Entry 6S91 (electron microscopy, 2.68 A resolution); this record covers chains K and U of the 35 polymer chains in the assembly.

== Chain K ==
Molecule: CRISPR-associated protein, Cmr2 family
From: Sulfolobus islandicus (strain REY15A)
UniProtKB: F0NDX2 (F0NDX2_SULIR); numbering as in UniProt (aligned over 1-1037)
Amino-acid sequence (1037 residues; each row starts with the number of its first residue):
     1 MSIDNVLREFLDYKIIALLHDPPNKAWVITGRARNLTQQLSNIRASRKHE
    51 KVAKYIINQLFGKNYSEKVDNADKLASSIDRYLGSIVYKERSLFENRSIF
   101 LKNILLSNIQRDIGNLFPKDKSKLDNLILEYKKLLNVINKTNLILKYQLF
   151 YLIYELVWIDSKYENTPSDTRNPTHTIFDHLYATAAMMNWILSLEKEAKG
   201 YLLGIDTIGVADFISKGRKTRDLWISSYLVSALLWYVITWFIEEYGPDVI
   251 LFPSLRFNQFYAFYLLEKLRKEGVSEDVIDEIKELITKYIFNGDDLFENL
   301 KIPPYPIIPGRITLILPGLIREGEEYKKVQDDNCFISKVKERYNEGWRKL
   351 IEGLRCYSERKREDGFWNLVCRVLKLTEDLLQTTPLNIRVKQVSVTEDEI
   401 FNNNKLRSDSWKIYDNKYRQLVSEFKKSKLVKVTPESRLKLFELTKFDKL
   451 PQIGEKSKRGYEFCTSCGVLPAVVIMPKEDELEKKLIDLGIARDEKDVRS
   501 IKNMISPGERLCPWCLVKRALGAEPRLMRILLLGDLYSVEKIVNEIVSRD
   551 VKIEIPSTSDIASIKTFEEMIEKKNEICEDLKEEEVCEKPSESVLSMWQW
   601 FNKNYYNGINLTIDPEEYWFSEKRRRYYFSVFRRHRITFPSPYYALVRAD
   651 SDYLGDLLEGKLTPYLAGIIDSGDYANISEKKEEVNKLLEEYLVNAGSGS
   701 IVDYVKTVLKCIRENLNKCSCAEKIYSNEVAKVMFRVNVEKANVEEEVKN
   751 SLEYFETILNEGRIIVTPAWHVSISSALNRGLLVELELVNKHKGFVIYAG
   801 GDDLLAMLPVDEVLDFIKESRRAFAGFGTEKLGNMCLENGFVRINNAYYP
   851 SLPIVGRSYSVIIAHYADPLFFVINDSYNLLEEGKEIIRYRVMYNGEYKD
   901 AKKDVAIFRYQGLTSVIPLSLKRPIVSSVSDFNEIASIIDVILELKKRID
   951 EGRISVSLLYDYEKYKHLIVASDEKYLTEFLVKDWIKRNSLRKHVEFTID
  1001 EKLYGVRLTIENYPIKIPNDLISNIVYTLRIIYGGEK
Not modelled in the structure: 1-8, 42-46, 1037
Disulfides: Cys578-Cys587, Cys711-Cys721
Bound ions: Mn2+ site 1: Asp206, Thr207 (together with AMP-PNP); Zn2+: Cys464, Cys512, Cys515; Mn2+ site 2: Ser651 (together with AMP-PNP); Mn2+ site 3: Glu882 (together with AMP-PNP)
Ligand contacts:
  - AMP-PNP, molecule 1: Asp206, Thr207, Ile208, Gly209, Val210, Ala211, Ile214, Ser227, Val230, Ser231, Pro306, Ile308, Pro309, Gly310, Arg389, Lys429, Lys432, Tyr798, Asp803, Tyr878
  - AMP-PNP, molecule 2: Phe252, Arg311, Tyr418, Lys429, Asp650, Ser651, Asp652, Tyr653, Leu654, Gly655, Asp656, Leu658, Asp802, Asp803, Glu882, Lys885, Glu886, Lys903

== Chain U ==
Molecule: Cognate target RNA
Sequence (46 nucleotides; each row starts with the number of its first residue):
     1 UGUUAAGUCUGGUUUCCCUCCAGGGUAUCUAAGCUUUGAAAAAAAA
Not modelled in the structure: 1, 34-35, 40-46

== Chain K / chain U interface ==
Residue-residue contacts (31; chain K residue first):
  Phe620(K) with A39(U), phosphate contact
  Arg625(K) with A39(U), hydrogen bond to the phosphate
  Arg626(K) with A39(U), hydrogen bond to the phosphate
  Phe639(K) with G38(U), phosphate contact; A39(U), phosphate contact
  Pro640(K) with G38(U), sugar contact; A39(U), phosphate contact
  Ser641(K) with G38(U), phosphate contact
  Gly952(K) with G33(U), phosphate contact
  Arg953(K) with G33(U), phosphate contact
  Ile954(K) with G33(U), sugar contact
  Ser955(K) with G33(U), sugar contact
  Tyr960(K) with U36(U), hydrogen bond to the phosphate
  Asp984(K) with A31(U), phosphate contact
  Lys987(K) with A31(U), phosphate contact; A32(U), phosphate contact
  Arg988(K) with U30(U), sugar contact; A31(U), salt bridge to the phosphate; A32(U), phosphate contact
  Ser990(K) with A32(U), phosphate contact; G33(U), hydrogen bond to the phosphate
  Leu991(K) with G33(U), phosphate contact
  Arg992(K) with A32(U), sugar contact; G33(U), hydrogen bond to the phosphate
  Lys993(K) with A32(U), hydrogen bond to the phosphate; G33(U), salt bridge to the phosphate
  Tyr1033(K) with U36(U), sugar contact; U37(U), phosphate contact
  Gly1034(K) with U37(U), phosphate contact
  Glu1036(K) with U37(U), phosphate contact; G38(U), phosphate contact
Interface residues without a listed pair, chain K (27 interface residues in all): Phe629, Pro642, Leu959, Ile986, Asn989, Arg1030

== Summary ==
The interface between chain K and chain U involves 27 residues on one side and 8 on the other; the contacts
include 6 hydrogen bonds and 2 salt bridges. Polar pairs include Arg625(K)-A39(U), Arg626(K)-A39(U) and
Tyr960(K)-U36(U). Ligands of chain K: AMP-PNP.
Here chain K is CRISPR-associated protein, Cmr2 family (Sulfolobus islandicus (strain REY15A)) and chain U is
Cognate target RNA. Entry 6S91 (Cryo-EM structure of the Type III-B Cmr-beta bound to cognate target RNA and
AMPPnP, state 2) was determined by electron microscopy (same publication as 6S6B, 6S8B, 6S8E, 6SH8, 6SHB and
6SIC).
